6WQ0 - chains 7 and H of the 48 polymer chains in the assembly; structure by electron microscopy, 2.80 A resolution.

== Chain 7 ==
Molecule: 301-nt DNA strand
From: unclassified Rudivirus
Sequence (301 nucleotides; each row starts with the number of its first residue):
     1 ATATATATATATATATATATATATATATATATATATATATATATATATAT
    51 ATATATATATATATATATATATATATATATATATATATATATATATATAT
   101 ATATATATATATATATATATATATATATATATATATATATATATATATAT
   151 ATATATATATATATATATATATATATATATATATATATATATATATATAT
   201 ATATATATATATATATATATATATATATATATATATATATATATATATAT
   251 ATATATATATATATATATATATATATATATATATATATATATATATATAT
   301 A

== Chain H ==
Molecule: Structural protein
From: unclassified Rudivirus
Sequence (134 residues; numbered 1 to 134; the number before each row is that of its first residue):
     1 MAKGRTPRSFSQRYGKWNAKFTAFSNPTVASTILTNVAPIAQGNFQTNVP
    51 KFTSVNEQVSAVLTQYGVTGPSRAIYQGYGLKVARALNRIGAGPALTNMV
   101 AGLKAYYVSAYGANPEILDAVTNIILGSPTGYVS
Unresolved in the structure: 1, 133-134
From the paper describing this entry:
  - binding site for the 301-nt DNA strand (chain 7): Lys3, Arg5, Arg8

== How chain 7 and chain H interact ==
Contacting residue pairs - 40 pairs, chain 7 then chain H:
  DA191(7) with Ala74(H), base contact; Tyr106(H), phosphate contact; Tyr111(H), hydrogen bond to the phosphate
  DT192(7) with Gly78(H), sugar contact; Leu81(H), base contact; Lys82(H), phosphate contact; Tyr106(H), hydrogen bond to the phosphate; Tyr107(H), sugar contact
  DA193(7) with Phe52(H), phosphate contact; Leu81(H), sugar contact; Lys82(H), phosphate contact; Arg85(H), salt bridge to the phosphate
  DT194(7) with Phe45(H), base contact; Asn48(H), phosphate contact; Val49(H), sugar contact; Phe52(H), sugar contact; Arg85(H), phosphate contact
  DA195(7) with Ala41(H), phosphate contact; Asn44(H), sugar contact; Phe45(H), sugar contact; Asn48(H), hydrogen bond to the phosphate
  DT196(7) with Val37(H), phosphate contact; Ala41(H), sugar contact; Asn44(H), hydrogen bond to the phosphate
  DA197(7) with Phe24(H), sugar contact; Ile33(H), sugar contact; Val37(H), phosphate contact
  DT198(7) with Trp17(H), base contact; Lys20(H), hydrogen bond to the phosphate
  DA199(7) with Lys16(H), salt bridge to the phosphate; Trp17(H), sugar contact; Lys20(H), salt bridge to the phosphate
  DT200(7) with Arg8(H), salt bridge to the phosphate; Arg13(H), phosphate contact; Lys16(H), phosphate contact
  DA201(7) with Thr6(H), phosphate contact; Pro7(H), phosphate contact; Arg8(H), hydrogen bond to the phosphate; Arg13(H), sugar contact
  DT202(7) with Gly4(H), base contact
Interface residues without a listed pair, chain 7 (13 interface residues in all): DT204
Interface residues without a listed pair, chain H (28 interface residues in all): Lys3, Arg5, Leu34

== Summary ==
Chain 7 and chain H form an interface of 13 and 28 residues respectively, with 6 hydrogen bonds and 4 salt
bridges. Polar pairs include DA191(7)-Tyr111(H), DT192(7)-Tyr106(H) and DA195(7)-Asn48(H). The paper reports a
binding site for the 301-nt DNA strand (chain 7) at Lys3(H), Arg5(H) and Arg8(H).
Here chain 7 is a 301-nt DNA strand and chain H is Structural protein, both from unclassified Rudivirus. Entry
6WQ0 (Cryo-EM of the S. solfataricus rod-shaped virus, SSRV1) was determined by electron microscopy (same
publication as 6WQ2).
